PDB entry 5G0R | X-ray diffraction, 1.25 A resolution | chains A and B of the 6 polymer chains in the assembly

Chain A:
Molecule: Methyl-coenzyme M reductase I subunit alpha
Organism: Methanothermobacter marburgensis
Notes: EC 2.8.4.1
Reference sequence: P11558 (MCRA_METTM); residues 1-550 here = UniProt positions 1-550
Chain sequence (550 residues; row label = number of the first residue in the row):
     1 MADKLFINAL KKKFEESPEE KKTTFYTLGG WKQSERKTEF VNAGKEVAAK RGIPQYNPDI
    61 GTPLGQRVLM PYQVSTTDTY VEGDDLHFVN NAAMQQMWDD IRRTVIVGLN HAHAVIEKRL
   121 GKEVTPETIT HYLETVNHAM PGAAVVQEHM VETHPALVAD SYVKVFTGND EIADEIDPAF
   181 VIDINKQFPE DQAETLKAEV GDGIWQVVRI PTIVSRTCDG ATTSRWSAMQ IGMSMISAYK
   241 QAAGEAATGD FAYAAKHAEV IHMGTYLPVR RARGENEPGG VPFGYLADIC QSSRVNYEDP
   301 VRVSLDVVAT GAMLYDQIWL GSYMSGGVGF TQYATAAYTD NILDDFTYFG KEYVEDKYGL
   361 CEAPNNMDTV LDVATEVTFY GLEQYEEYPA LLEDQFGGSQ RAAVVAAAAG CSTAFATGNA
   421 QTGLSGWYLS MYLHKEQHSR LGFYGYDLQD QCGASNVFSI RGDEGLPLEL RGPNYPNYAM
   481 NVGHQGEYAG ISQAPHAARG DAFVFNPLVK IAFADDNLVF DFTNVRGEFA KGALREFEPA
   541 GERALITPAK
Unresolved in the structure: 1
Modified residues: H257 (n1-methylated histidine; MHS); R271 (5-methyl-arginine; AGM); Q400 (2-methyl-glutamine; MGN); G445 (thioglycin; GL3); D450 (didehydroaspartate; DYA); C452 (s-methylcysteine; SMC)
Metal / ion sites: Mg2+: K11, F14; Na+: I60, T62; factor 430 Ni near Q147 (its only coordinating residue here); K+: S215, R216, C218 (shared with 3 residues of chain D)
Ligand contacts:
  - factor 430 (F43), molecule 1: A143, A144, V145, V146, Q147, M150, V151, M229, Q230, M233, I236, A243, G244
  - factor 430 (F43), molecule 2: G326, G327, V328, G329, F330, T331, Q332, Y333, F396, G397, Q400, G442, F443
  - Coenzyme B (TP7), molecule 1: R225, K256, H257
  - Coenzyme B (TP7), molecule 2: R270, R271, L320, M324, S325, F330, F443, A479, M480, N481, V482
UniProt features mapped onto this chain:
  - binding site (coenzyme F430): Q147
  - binding site (coenzyme B): R225, K256, H257, R270
  - binding site (coenzyme M): Y333, Y444
  - modified residue: H257 (Pros-methylhistidine), R271 (5-methylarginine), G445 (1-thioglycine), C452 (S-methylcysteine)

Chain B:
Molecule: Methyl-coenzyme M reductase I subunit beta
Organism: Methanothermobacter marburgensis
Notes: EC 2.8.4.1
Reference sequence: P11560 (MCRB_METTM); numbering as in UniProt (aligned over 1-443)
Chain sequence (443 residues; numbered 1 to 443; the number before each row is that of its first residue):
     1 MAKFEDKVDL YDDRGNLVEE QVPLEALSPL RNPAIKSIVQ GIKRTVAVNL EGIENALKTA
    61 KVGGPACKIM GRELDLDIVG NAESIAAAAK EMIQVTEDDD TNVELLGGGK RALVQVPSAR
   121 FDVAAEYSAA PLVTATAFVQ AIINEFDVSM YDANMVKAAV LGRYPQSVEY MGANIATMLD
   181 IPQKLEGPGY ALRNIMVNHV VAATLKNTLQ AAALSTILEQ TAMFEMGDAV GAFERMHLLG
   241 LAYQGMNADN LVFDLVKANG KEGTVGSVIA DLVERALEDG VIKVEKELTD YKVYGTDDLA
   301 MWNAYAAAGL MAATMVNQGA ARAAQGVSST LLYYNDLIEF ETGLPSVDFG KVEGTAVGFS
   361 FFSHSIYGGG GPGIFNGNHI VTRHSKGFAI PCVAAAMALD AGTQMFSPEA TSGLIKEVFS
   421 QVDEFREPLK YVVEAAAEIK NEI
Unresolved in the structure: 1
Metal / ion sites: Mg2+ site 1 near D271 (its only coordinating residue here); Mg2+ site 2 near N441 (its only coordinating residue here)
Ligand contacts:
  - factor 430 (F43): S365, I366, Y367
  - Coenzyme B (TP7): F361, F362, Y367, G368, G369, H379, I380, V381
UniProt features mapped onto this chain:
  - binding site (coenzyme M): Y367
  - binding site (coenzyme B): G369

How chain A and chain B interact:
Pairs across the interface (54):
  V269(A) - Q183(B)
  V269(A) - K184(B)
  R270(A) - E186(B)
  R270(A) - H379(B)  hydrogen bond
  R270(A) - I380(B)
  R271(A) - E186(B)
  R271(A) - I380(B)
  F330(A) - Y367(B)  hydrophobic
  K435(A) - D336(B)  salt bridge
  K435(A) - E353(B)  salt bridge
  E436(A) - F340(B)
  F443(A) - F361(B)  hydrophobic
  Y444(A) - V357(B)
  Y444(A) - S360(B)
  Y444(A) - F361(B)
  Y444(A) - H364(B)
  G445(A) - V357(B)
  G445(A) - F361(B)
  Y446(A) - V357(B)
  D447(A) - V357(B)
  L448(A) - G354(B)
  L448(A) - V357(B)
  L448(A) - G358(B)
  L448(A) - V381(B)
  L448(A) - H384(B)
  Q451(A) - G350(B)
  Q451(A) - E353(B)
  Q451(A) - G354(B)
  C452(A) - G350(B)
  C452(A) - K351(B)
  C452(A) - H384(B)
  S455(A) - F349(B)
  S455(A) - K351(B)  hydrogen bond
  N456(A) - K351(B)  hydrogen bond
  R461(A) - D228(B)  hydrogen bond (side chain-backbone)
  R461(A) - F233(B)
  R461(A) - H237(B)  hydrogen bond
  R461(A) - K386(B)
  D463(A) - Y190(B)  hydrogen bond
  D463(A) - M226(B)
  D463(A) - R383(B)  salt bridge
  D463(A) - K386(B)  salt bridge
  E464(A) - K351(B)
  E464(A) - K386(B)  salt bridge
  P476(A) - I380(B)
  P476(A) - R383(B)
  P476(A) - H384(B)
  N477(A) - H384(B)  hydrogen bond
  A479(A) - I380(B)  hydrophobic
  M480(A) - F362(B)  hydrophobic
  M480(A) - I380(B)
  M480(A) - V381(B)  hydrophobic
  M480(A) - H384(B)
  N481(A) - F361(B)
Other interface residues (no listed pair), chain A (28 interface residues in all): P268, S325, I460, G462
Other interface residues (no listed pair), chain B (32 interface residues in all): M236, D348, T355, S365

Summary:
Chain A and chain B form an interface of 28 and 32 residues respectively; the contacts include 7 hydrogen
bonds and 5 salt bridges. Polar contacts include K435(A)-D336(B), K435(A)-E353(B) and D463(A)-R383(B).
Chain A is Methyl-coenzyme M reductase I subunit alpha and chain B is Methyl-coenzyme M reductase I subunit
beta, both from Methanothermobacter marburgensis; the structure, Methyl-coenzyme M reductase I from
methanothermobacter marburgensis exposed to 3-nitrooxypropanol, was determined by X-ray diffraction.
